1LB1 - chains A and B; structure by X-ray diffraction, 2.81 A resolution.

# Chain A
Name: Guanine nucleotide exchange factor DBS
Source organism: Mus musculus
Notes: fragment: DBL homology domain (residues 623-818) and pleckstrin homology domain (residues 819-967)
Reference sequence: Q64096 (MCF2L_MOUSE); residues 623-967 here = UniProt positions 623-967
Chain sequence (353 residues; numbered 622 to 974; the number before each row is that of its first residue):
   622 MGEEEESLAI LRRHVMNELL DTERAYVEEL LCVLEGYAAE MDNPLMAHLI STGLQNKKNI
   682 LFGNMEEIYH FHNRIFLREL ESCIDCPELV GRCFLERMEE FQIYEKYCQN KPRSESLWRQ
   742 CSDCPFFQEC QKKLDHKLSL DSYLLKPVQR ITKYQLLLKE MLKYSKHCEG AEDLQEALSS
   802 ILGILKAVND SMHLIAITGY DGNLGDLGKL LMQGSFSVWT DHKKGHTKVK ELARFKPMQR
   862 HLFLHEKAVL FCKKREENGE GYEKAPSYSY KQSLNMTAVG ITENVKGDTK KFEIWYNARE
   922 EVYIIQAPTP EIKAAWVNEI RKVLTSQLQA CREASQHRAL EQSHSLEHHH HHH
Not modelled in the structure: 622-623, 847-852, 954-974
Construct notes: expression tag (968-974)

# Chain B
Name: Transforming protein RhoA
Source organism: Homo sapiens
Reference sequence: P61586 (RHOA_HUMAN); numbering as in UniProt (aligned over 1-190)
Chain sequence (192 residues; row label = number of the first residue in the row; numbers below 1 keep their minus sign (Gly-1 is residue -1)):
    -1 GAMAAIRKKL VIVGDGACGK TCLLIVFSKD QFPEVYVPTV FENYVADIEV DGKQVELALW
    59 DTAGQEDYDR LRPLSYPDTD VILMCFSIDS PDSLENIPEK WTPEVKHFCP NVPIILVGNK
   119 KDLRNDEHTR RELAKMKQEP VKPEEGRDMA NRIGAFGYME CSAKTKDGVR EVFEMATRAA
   179 LQARRGKKKS GS
Not modelled in the structure: -1 to 2, 181-190
Construct notes: engineered mutation Ser190 (Cys in P61586)
Curated features (UniProtKB/Swiss-Prot):
  - region: Ala61 to Asp78 (Switch II region)
  - motif: Tyr34 to Tyr42 (Effector region)
  - binding site (GTP): Gly12 to Thr19, Phe30 to Thr37, Asp59 to Gln63, Asn117 to Asp120, Ser160 to Lys162
  - modified residue: Tyr34 (Microbial infection: O-AMP-tyrosine), Thr37 (Microbial infection: O-AMP-threonine), Asn41 (Microbial infection: ADP-ribosylasparagine), Gln63 (5-glutamyl serotonin), Ser188 (Phosphoserine)
  - lipidation ((Microbial infection) N6-stearoyl lysine): Lys185, Lys186, Lys187
  - glycosylation: Tyr34 (Microbial infection: O-linked (GlcNAc) tyrosine), Thr37 (Microbial infection: O-alpha-linked (GlcNAc) threonine)
  - cross-link: Lys135 (Glycyl lysine isopeptide (Lys-Gly) (interchain with G-Cter in ubiquitin))
  - natural variant: Glu47 (E47K: In EDFAOB), Pro71 (P71S: In EDFAOB)
  - mutagenesis: Gly14 (G14V: Increased Rho protein signal transduction. Constitutively active), Thr19 (T19N: Decreased Rho protein signal transduction. Decreased substrate adhesion-dependent cell spreading. Decreased stress fibers assembly. Decreased cytoplasmic microtubule organization), Tyr34 (Y34A: Abolishes interaction with DGKQ; Y34F: Abolishes AMPylation by Haemophilus IbpA), Thr37 (T37A: Abolished monoglucosylation by C.difficile toxin TcdA. Abolished O-GlcNAcylation by C.novyi toxin TcdA), Gln63 (Q63L: Causes constitutive activation), Lys135 (K135R: Reduced FBXL19-mediated ubiquitination and subsequent degradation), Lys185 to Lys187 (In 3KR mutant; abolished stearoylation in response to S.flexneri infection)

# Chain A / chain B interface
Pairs across the interface (57):
  His635(A) - Tyr34(B)
  Val636(A) - Tyr34(B)
  Glu639(A) - Tyr34(B)  hydrogen bond
  Glu639(A) - Pro36(B)
  Glu639(A) - Thr37(B)  hydrogen bond (side chain-backbone)
  Glu639(A) - Val38(B)  hydrogen bond (side chain-backbone)
  Thr643(A) - Val38(B)
  Thr643(A) - Glu40(B)
  Glu650(A) - Glu40(B)
  Cys729(A) - Leu69(B)  hydrophobic
  Lys732(A) - Leu72(B)
  Glu736(A) - Pro75(B)
  Gln752(A) - Arg5(B)
  Lys758(A) - Arg5(B)
  Lys758(A) - Asp45(B)  salt bridge
  Lys758(A) - Glu54(B)  salt bridge
  Leu759(A) - Asn41(B)
  Leu759(A) - Val43(B)  hydrophobic
  Leu759(A) - Ala56(B)  hydrophobic
  Asp762(A) - Trp58(B)
  Ser763(A) - Asn41(B)  hydrogen bond
  Ser763(A) - Trp58(B)
  Leu766(A) - Trp58(B)  hydrophobic
  Leu766(A) - Leu72(B)
  Leu766(A) - Ser73(B)
  Gln770(A) - Asn41(B)  hydrogen bond
  Gln770(A) - Trp58(B)
  Thr773(A) - Ala61(B)
  Thr773(A) - Gly62(B)
  Thr773(A) - Gln63(B)
  Lys774(A) - Asp59(B)  salt bridge
  Lys774(A) - Ala61(B)  hydrogen bond (side chain-backbone)
  Gln776(A) - Gly62(B)
  Leu777(A) - Thr37(B)
  Leu777(A) - Ala61(B)
  Leu777(A) - Gly62(B)
  Leu803(A) - Tyr66(B)
  Leu806(A) - Tyr66(B)
  Asn810(A) - Tyr66(B)
  Asn810(A) - Asp67(B)  hydrogen bond
  Asn810(A) - Arg68(B)  hydrogen bond (side chain-backbone)
  Asn810(A) - Leu69(B)
  Met813(A) - Arg68(B)
  His814(A) - Asp67(B)  salt bridge
  His814(A) - Arg68(B)
  Ala817(A) - Arg68(B)
  Glu877(A) - His105(B)  salt bridge
  Gly882(A) - Phe106(B)
  Tyr883(A) - Arg68(B)  hydrogen bond
  Tyr883(A) - Leu72(B)  hydrophobic
  Lys885(A) - His105(B)
  Lys885(A) - Phe106(B)
  Lys885(A) - Pro108(B)
  Ala886(A) - Arg68(B)
  Ala886(A) - Phe106(B)
  Pro887(A) - Arg68(B)  hydrogen bond (backbone-side chain)
  Tyr889(A) - Arg68(B)  hydrogen bond
Other interface residues (no listed pair), chain A (44 interface residues in all): Leu632, Ala646, Tyr647, His757, Lys767, Val769, Arg771, Leu778, Glu781, Lys807, Val809, Glu881
Other interface residues (no listed pair), chain B (31 interface residues in all): Lys7, Val33, Phe39, Asp65, Pro71

# In short
44 residues of chain A face 31 of chain B across their interface; the contacts include 11 hydrogen bonds and 5
salt bridges. Polar pairs include Lys758(A)-Asp45(B), Lys758(A)-Glu54(B) and Lys774(A)-Asp59(B). Curated
annotation (UniProt) lists 28 GTP-binding residues and 9 mutagenesis sites on chain B.
Chain A is Guanine nucleotide exchange factor DBS (Mus musculus) and chain B is Transforming protein RhoA
(Homo sapiens); the structure, Crystal Structure of the Dbl and Pleckstrin homology domains of Dbs in complex
with RhoA, was determined by X-ray diffraction together with 1KI1 from the same study.
